1FZ7 - chains A and B of the 6 polymer chains in the assembly; structure by X-ray diffraction, 1.96 A resolution.

== Chain A (and B) ==
Name: Methane monooxygenase component A, alpha chain
Source organism: Methylococcus capsulatus
Notes: EC 1.14.13.25; chain B of this document is another copy of the same molecule, construct and numbering; everything in this record applies to it too
Reference sequence: P22869 (MEMA_METCA); residue numbers follow UniProt; this construct covers 1-527
Amino-acid sequence (527 residues; row label = number of the first residue in the row):
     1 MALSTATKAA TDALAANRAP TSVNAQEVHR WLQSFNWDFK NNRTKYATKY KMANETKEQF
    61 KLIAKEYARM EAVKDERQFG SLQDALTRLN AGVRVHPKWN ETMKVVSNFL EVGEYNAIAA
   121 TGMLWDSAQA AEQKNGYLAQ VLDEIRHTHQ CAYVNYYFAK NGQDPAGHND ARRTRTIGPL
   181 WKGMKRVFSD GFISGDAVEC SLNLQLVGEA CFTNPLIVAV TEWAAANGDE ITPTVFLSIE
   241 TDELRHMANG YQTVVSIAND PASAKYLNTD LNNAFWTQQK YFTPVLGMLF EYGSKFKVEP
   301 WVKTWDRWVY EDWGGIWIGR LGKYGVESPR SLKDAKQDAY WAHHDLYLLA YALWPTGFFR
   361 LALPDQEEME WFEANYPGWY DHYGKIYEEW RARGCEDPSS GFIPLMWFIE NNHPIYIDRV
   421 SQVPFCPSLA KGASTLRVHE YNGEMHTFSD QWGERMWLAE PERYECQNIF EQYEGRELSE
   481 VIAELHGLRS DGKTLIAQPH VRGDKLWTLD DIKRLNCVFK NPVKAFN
Disordered / not traced: 1-17
Ion coordination: Fe ion site 1: Glu114, Glu144, His147 (together with formate); Fe ion site 2: Glu144, Glu209, Glu243, His246 (together with formate); Ca2+: Asn527 (shared with Ser428(B) of chain B)

== Chain A / chain B interface ==
Pairs across the interface - 26 pairs, chain A then chain B:
  Glu76(A) - Glu76(B)
  Arg77(A) - Gly80(B)
  Gly80(A) - Arg77(B)
  Gly80(A) - Ser81(B)  hydrogen bond (backbone-side chain)
  Ser81(A) - Gly80(B)  hydrogen bond (side chain-backbone)
  Ser81(A) - Ser81(B)
  Ser81(A) - Asp84(B)  hydrogen bond
  Ser81(A) - Ala85(B)  hydrogen bond (side chain-backbone)
  Gln83(A) - Arg77(B)  hydrogen bond (backbone-side chain)
  Asp84(A) - Ser81(B)  hydrogen bond
  Asp84(A) - Thr234(B)
  Ala85(A) - Ser81(B)  hydrogen bond (backbone-side chain)
  Ala85(A) - Leu86(B)  hydrophobic
  Leu86(A) - Ala85(B)  hydrophobic
  Arg88(A) - Glu230(B)  salt bridge
  Arg88(A) - Pro233(B)
  Arg88(A) - Thr234(B)  hydrogen bond
  Arg88(A) - Leu237(B)
  Leu89(A) - Leu89(B)  hydrophobic
  Leu89(A) - Glu230(B)
  Glu230(A) - Arg88(B)  salt bridge
  Glu230(A) - Leu89(B)
  Pro233(A) - Arg88(B)
  Thr234(A) - Asp84(B)
  Thr234(A) - Arg88(B)  hydrogen bond
  Leu237(A) - Arg88(B)
Interface residues without a listed pair, chain B (15 interface residues in all): Gln78, Gln83

== In short ==
14 residues of chain A face 15 of chain B across their interface, with 9 hydrogen bonds and 2 salt bridges.
Polar contacts include Arg88(A)-Glu230(B), Gly80(A)-Ser81(B) and Ser81(A)-Asp84(B). The Fe ion site 1 is built
by Glu114(A), Glu144(A) and His147(A).
Both chains are Methane monooxygenase component A, alpha chain (Methylococcus capsulatus). Entry 1FZ7 (Methane
monooxygenase hydroxylase, form III soaked in 0.9 M ethanol) was determined by X-ray diffraction, deposited
together with 1FZ6.
